PDB entry 7XYB | electron microscopy, 3.70 A resolution | chains C and N of the 9 polymer chains in the assembly

Chain C:
Protein: DNA-directed RNA polymerase subunit beta
Source organism: Pseudomonas aeruginosa
Notes: EC 2.7.7.6
Reference sequence: Q51561 (RPOB_PSEAE); residue numbers follow UniProt; this construct covers 1-1357
Amino-acid sequence (1357 residues; row label = number of the first residue in the row):
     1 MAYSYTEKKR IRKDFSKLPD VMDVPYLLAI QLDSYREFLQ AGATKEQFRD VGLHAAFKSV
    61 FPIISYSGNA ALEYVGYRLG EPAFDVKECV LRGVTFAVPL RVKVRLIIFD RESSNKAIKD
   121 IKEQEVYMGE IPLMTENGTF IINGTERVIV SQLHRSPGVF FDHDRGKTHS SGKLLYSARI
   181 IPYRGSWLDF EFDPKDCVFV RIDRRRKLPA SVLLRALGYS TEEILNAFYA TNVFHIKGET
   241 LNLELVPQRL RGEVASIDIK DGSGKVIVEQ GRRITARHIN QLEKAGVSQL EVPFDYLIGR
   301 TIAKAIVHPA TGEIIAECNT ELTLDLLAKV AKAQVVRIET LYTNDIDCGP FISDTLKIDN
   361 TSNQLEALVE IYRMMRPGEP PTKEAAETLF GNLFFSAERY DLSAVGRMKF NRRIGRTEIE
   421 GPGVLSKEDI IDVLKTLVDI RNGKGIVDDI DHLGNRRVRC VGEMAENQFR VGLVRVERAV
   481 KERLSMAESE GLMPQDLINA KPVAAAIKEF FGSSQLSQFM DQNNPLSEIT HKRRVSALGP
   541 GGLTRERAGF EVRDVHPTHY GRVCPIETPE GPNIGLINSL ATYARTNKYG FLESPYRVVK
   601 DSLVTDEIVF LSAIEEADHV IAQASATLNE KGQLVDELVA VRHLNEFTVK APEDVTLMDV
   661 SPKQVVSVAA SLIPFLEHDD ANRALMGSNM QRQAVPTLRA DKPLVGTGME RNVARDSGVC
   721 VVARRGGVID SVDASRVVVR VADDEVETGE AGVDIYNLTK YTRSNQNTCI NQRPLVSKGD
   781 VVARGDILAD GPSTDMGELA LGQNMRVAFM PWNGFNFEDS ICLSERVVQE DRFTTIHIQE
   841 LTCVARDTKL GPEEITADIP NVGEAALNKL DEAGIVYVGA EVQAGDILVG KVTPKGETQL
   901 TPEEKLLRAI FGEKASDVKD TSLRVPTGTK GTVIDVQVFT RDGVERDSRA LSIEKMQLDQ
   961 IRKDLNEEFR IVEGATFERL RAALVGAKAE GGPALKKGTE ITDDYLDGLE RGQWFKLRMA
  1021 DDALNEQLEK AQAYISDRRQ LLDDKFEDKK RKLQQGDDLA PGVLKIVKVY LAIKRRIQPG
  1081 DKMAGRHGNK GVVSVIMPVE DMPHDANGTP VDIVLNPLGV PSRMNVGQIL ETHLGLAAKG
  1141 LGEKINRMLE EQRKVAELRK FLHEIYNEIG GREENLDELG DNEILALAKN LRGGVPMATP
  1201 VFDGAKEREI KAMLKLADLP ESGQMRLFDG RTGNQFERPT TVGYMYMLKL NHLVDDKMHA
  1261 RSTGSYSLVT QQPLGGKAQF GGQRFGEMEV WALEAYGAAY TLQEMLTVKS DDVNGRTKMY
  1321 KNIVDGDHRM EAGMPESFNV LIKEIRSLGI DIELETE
Disordered / not traced: 1-2, 231-339, 895-917, 988-1019, 1357

Chain N:
Molecule: nontemplate strand DNA
Sequence (79 nucleotides; numbered 45 to 123; the number before each row is that of its first residue):
    45 ATGGAGTTAG TGAGTGTTAA GTTGGAAGGG TGGGATTTAA ATTTTGGGTG AGTGGTGGAG
   105 AGGTACCTCG TTGTGGTAG
Disordered / not traced: 45-95, 104-106, 123

Interface between chain C and chain N:
Pairs across the interface (10):
  Arg155(C) - DC110(N)  base contact
  Arg179(C) - DC110(N)  hydrogen bond to the sugar
  Gly185(C) - DA109(N)  base contact
  Ser186(C) - DT108(N)  base contact
  Ser186(C) - DA109(N)  base contact
  Asp203(C) - DA109(N)  base contact
  Arg478(C) - DA103(N)  hydrogen bond to the phosphate
  Gly541(C) - DC110(N)  hydrogen bond to the base
  Glu546(C) - DC111(N)  base contact
  Arg547(C) - DC111(N)  salt bridge to the phosphate
Also at the interface, not in a pair above, chain C (11 interface residues in all): Trp187, Arg204

Overview:
Chain C and chain N form an interface of 11 and 5 residues respectively, with 3 hydrogen bonds and 1 salt
bridge. Among the polar pairs are Gly541(C)-DC110(N), Arg179(C)-DC110(N) and Arg478(C)-DA103(N).
Chain C is DNA-directed RNA polymerase subunit beta (Pseudomonas aeruginosa) and chain N is nontemplate strand
DNA; the structure, The cryo-EM structure of an AlpA-loaded complex, was determined by electron microscopy,
deposited together with 7XYA.
